Entry 2H62 (X-ray diffraction, 1.85 A resolution); this record covers chains A and B of the 4 polymer chains in the assembly.

Chain A (and B):
Protein: Bone morphogenetic protein 2
From: Homo sapiens
Notes: chain B of this document is another copy of the same molecule, construct and numbering; everything in this record applies to it too
UniProtKB: P12643 (BMP2_HUMAN); residues 1-114 here correspond to UniProt positions 283-396 (UniProt number = residue number + 282)
Sequence (114 residues; numbered 1 to 114; the number before each row is that of its first residue):
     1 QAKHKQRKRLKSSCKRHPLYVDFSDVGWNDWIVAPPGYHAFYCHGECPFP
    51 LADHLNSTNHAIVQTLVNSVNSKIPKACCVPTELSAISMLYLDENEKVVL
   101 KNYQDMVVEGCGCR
Not modelled in the structure: 1-10 (chain B: 1-11)
UniProt features mapped onto this chain:
  - glycosylation: Asn56 (N-linked (GlcNAc...) (high mannose) asparagine)
Disulfide bonds: Cys14-Cys79, Cys43-Cys111, Cys47-Cys113
What the authors report for this chain:
  - conformationally variable residues (loop rearrangement): Ala86 to Ser88, Leu100 to Asp105
  - mutagenesis - L100K: unchanged binding to ActR-II
  - mutagenesis - L100K, L100K/N102D: unchanged binding to BMPR-II
  - specificity-determining residues: Ser85, Ala86, Leu100
  - mutagenesis - L100K/N102D: increased binding to ActR-II
  - mutagenesis - S85R, S85R/A86P, A86P: increased binding to BMPR-II
  - mutagenesis - S85R, S85R/A86P: unchanged binding to Acvr2b protein
  - mutagenesis - S85R/A86P, L100K/N102D: increased signaling in response to ALP induction
  - mutagenesis - L100K: unchanged signaling in response to C2C12 cells
  - mutagenesis - L100K: increased binding to Acvr2b protein

How chain A and chain B interact:
Pairs across the interface (44; chain A residue first):
  Leu19(A) - Ile74(B)  hydrophobic
  Asp25(A) - Val70(B)
  Trp28(A) - Leu66(B)  hydrophobic
  Tyr38(A) - Val63(B)
  Ala40(A) - His60(B)  hydrogen bond (backbone-side chain)
  Phe41(A) - His60(B)  hydrogen bond (backbone-side chain)
  Tyr42(A) - Gln64(B)
  Tyr42(A) - Pro75(B)
  Asn59(A) - Gln104(B)  hydrogen bond (side chain-backbone)
  Asn59(A) - Asp105(B)
  Asn59(A) - Met106(B)
  His60(A) - Ala40(B)  hydrogen bond (side chain-backbone)
  His60(A) - Phe41(B)  hydrogen bond (side chain-backbone)
  His60(A) - Leu84(B)
  His60(A) - Asp105(B)  hydrogen bond (backbone-backbone)
  His60(A) - Met106(B)
  His60(A) - Val108(B)
  Val63(A) - Val21(B)  hydrophobic
  Val63(A) - Trp28(B)  hydrophobic
  Val63(A) - Tyr38(B)
  Gln64(A) - Tyr42(B)
  Leu66(A) - Val26(B)  hydrophobic
  Leu66(A) - Trp28(B)
  Val67(A) - Val21(B)  hydrophobic
  Ile74(A) - Leu19(B)  hydrophobic
  Ile74(A) - Tyr42(B)  hydrophobic
  Pro75(A) - Tyr42(B)
  Pro75(A) - His44(B)
  Cys78(A) - Cys78(B)  hydrogen bond
  Cys78(A) - Val80(B)  hydrophobic
  Val80(A) - Cys78(B)  hydrophobic
  Val80(A) - Val80(B)  hydrophobic
  Val80(A) - Arg114(B)
  Pro81(A) - Arg114(B)
  Leu84(A) - His60(B)
  Gln104(A) - Asn59(B)  hydrogen bond (backbone-side chain)
  Asp105(A) - Thr58(B)
  Asp105(A) - Asn59(B)
  Asp105(A) - His60(B)  hydrogen bond (backbone-backbone)
  Met106(A) - Asn59(B)
  Met106(A) - His60(B)
  Val108(A) - His60(B)
  Arg114(A) - Val80(B)
  Arg114(A) - Pro81(B)
Other interface residues (no listed pair), chain A (31 interface residues in all): Val21, His44, Thr58, Val70, Lys73, Tyr103, Val107
Other interface residues (no listed pair), chain B (31 interface residues in all): Asp25, Val67, Tyr103, Val107

Summary:
Chain A and chain B each contribute 31 residues to their interface; the contacts include 9 hydrogen bonds.
Polar pairs include Ala40(A)-His60(B), Phe41(A)-His60(B) and Asn59(A)-Gln104(B). From the paper: S85R,
S85R/A86P and A86P of chain A increase binding to BMPR-II; specificity determinants Ser85(A), Ala86(A) and
Leu100(A); 5 substitutions were tested in all.
Chain A and chain B are both Bone morphogenetic protein 2 (Homo sapiens); the structure, Crystal structure of
a ternary ligand-receptor complex of BMP-2, was determined by X-ray diffraction together with 2H64 from the
same study.
